Entry 3OQ9 (X-ray diffraction, 6.80 A resolution (low resolution: residue-level contacts below are approximate; hydrogen-bond / salt-bridge calls are withheld)); this record covers chains H and I of the 10 polymer chains in the assembly.

# Chain H (and I)
Name: Protein FADD
Source organism: Homo sapiens
Notes: chain I of this document is another copy of the same molecule, construct and numbering; everything in this record applies to it too
UniProt: Q13158 (FADD_HUMAN); residues 93-184 here = UniProt positions 93-184
Sequence (100 residues; each row starts with the number of its first residue):
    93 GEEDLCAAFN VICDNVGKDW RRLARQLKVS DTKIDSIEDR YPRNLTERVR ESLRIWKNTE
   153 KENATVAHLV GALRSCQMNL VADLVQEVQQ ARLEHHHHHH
Not modelled in the structure: 185-192
Sequence notes: expression tag (185-192)
UniProt features mapped onto this chain:
  - glycosylation: Arg117 (Microbial infection: N-beta-linked (GlcNAc) arginine)
  - natural variant: Cys105 (C105W: In IEHDCM)
  - mutagenesis: Arg117 (R117A: Abolished GlcNAcylation by E.coli NleB1; R117E: Loss of interaction with FAS), Val121 (V121N: Loss of interaction with FAS), Asp123 (D123R: Strongly decreased interaction with FAS), Arg135 (R135E: Strongly decreased interaction with FAS), Arg142 (R142E: Decreased interaction with FAS), Leu172 (L172A/E: Loss of interaction with FAS; L172K: Strongly decreased interaction with FAS), Asp175 (D175K: Strongly decreased interaction with FAS), Leu176 (L176E: Decreased interaction with FAS)
From the paper describing this entry:
  - mutagenesis - R117E, D123R, R135E, R142E, K153E: decreased binding to Tumor necrosis factor receptor superfamily member 6
  - mutagenesis - N150K: unchanged binding to Tumor necrosis factor receptor superfamily member 6

# Chain H / chain I interface
Pairs across the interface (13; chain H residue first):
  Thr124(H) - Asp106(I)
  Thr124(H) - Asn107(I)
  Asp127(H) - Val108(I)
  Asp127(H) - Gly109(I)
  Asp127(H) - Lys110(I)
  Ser128(H) - Thr138(I)
  Glu130(H) - Lys110(I)
  Asp131(H) - Arg135(I)
  Asp131(H) - Asn136(I)
  Asp131(H) - Leu137(I)
  Asp131(H) - Arg140(I)
  Arg132(H) - Arg135(I)
  Arg132(H) - Asn136(I)
Interface residues without a listed pair, chain I (11 interface residues in all): Pro134

# Summary
The interface between chain H and chain I involves 6 residues on one side and 11 on the other. From the paper:
R117E, D123R and R135E of chain H, among others, reduce binding to Tumor necrosis factor receptor superfamily
member 6; N150K of chain H leaves binding to Tumor necrosis factor receptor superfamily member 6 unchanged; 6
substitutions were tested in all.
Chain H and chain I are both Protein FADD (Homo sapiens); the structure, Structure of the FAS/FADD death
domain assembly, was determined by X-ray diffraction.
